PDB entry 8FN4 | electron microscopy, 3.70 A resolution | chains 1 and 3 of the 6 polymer chains in the assembly

== Chain 1 ==
Molecule: RNA-editing substrate-binding complex protein 1 (RESC1)
Organism: Trypanosoma brucei
UniProt: Q57XL7 (Q57XL7_TRYB2); residue numbers follow UniProt; this construct covers 1-473
Sequence (473 residues; row label = number of the first residue in the row):
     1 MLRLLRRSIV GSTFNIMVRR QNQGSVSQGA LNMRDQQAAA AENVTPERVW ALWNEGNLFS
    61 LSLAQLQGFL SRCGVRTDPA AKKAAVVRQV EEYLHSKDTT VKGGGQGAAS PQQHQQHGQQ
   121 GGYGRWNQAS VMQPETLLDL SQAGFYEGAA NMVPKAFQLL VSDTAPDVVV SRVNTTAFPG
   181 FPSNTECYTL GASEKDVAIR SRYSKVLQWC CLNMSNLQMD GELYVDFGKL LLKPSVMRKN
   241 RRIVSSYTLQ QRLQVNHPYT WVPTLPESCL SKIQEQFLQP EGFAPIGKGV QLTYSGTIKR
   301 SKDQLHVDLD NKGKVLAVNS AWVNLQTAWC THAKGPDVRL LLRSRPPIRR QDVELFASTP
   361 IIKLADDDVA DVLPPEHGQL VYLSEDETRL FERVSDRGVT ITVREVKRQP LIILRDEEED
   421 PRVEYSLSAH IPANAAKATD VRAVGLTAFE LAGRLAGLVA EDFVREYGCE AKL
Not modelled in the structure: 1-121, 164-196
Reported in the primary citation:
  - mutagenesis - R408A: unchanged growth

== Chain 3 ==
Molecule: RNA-editing substrate-binding complex protein 3 (RESC3)
Organism: Trypanosoma brucei
UniProt: Q381A0 (Q381A0_TRYB2); residues 1-482 here correspond to UniProt positions 111-592 (UniProt number = residue number + 110)
Sequence (482 residues; each row starts with the number of its first residue):
     1 MSNPFEKVAR GIAFKMRSKV HKQGYSNTVM AQQARRLSPT GLLAMERLTE LTALQQRHQC
    61 TFDPALRSKA TQILRTLPLL SIDEDPYFTH TQRALRLAAY FGAVDLPVTY ALINQHTKNA
   121 FMLDAFSMAS FFYTLAKLKH PQTKEIVGIL LPRLREVAPE LIAREAVHIL RLLCSIQMAD
   181 AQLVKVVTET VVATAADVPL RDARQCAFIL SETFPEEAQR ILGAVEHRLC DDIDMNADAN
   241 EVKTTILDVC RVVSATCKGP RRLLNSVARR SMELLPQLTP LDVAFVLKAF HLSSYRHLRL
   301 LRVLSSSLAA SFPTSNVTKE HGLAASIVVQ SLAHFYLSGC EEVVVTLVNA SVNVLEGLNL
   361 ALTLLACVRL RCVSPGVDPA VDALCSGAPM RRYVHNAHSM QVTSRILYGL AHAGRCRSDE
   421 EVAIVLPLLK SVVRTPGALR DDCRGFLLDA VTALGADGEC SNDALQEQVR KVYERLSQDG
   481 GK
Not modelled in the structure: 1-2

== Chain 1 / chain 3 interface ==
Contacting residue pairs - 37 pairs, chain 1 then chain 3:
  F145(1) with H21(3); K22(3); Q23(3)
  Y146(1) with R17(3); S18(3)
  N151(1) with R17(3); V20(3); H21(3); N27(3), hydrogen bond
  M152(1) with R17(3), hydrogen bond (backbone-side chain); V20(3)
  V153(1) with V20(3)
  P154(1) with R17(3); V20(3), hydrophobic
  N213(1) with A13(3); M16(3)
  N216(1) with A9(3), hydrogen bond (side chain-backbone); R10(3); A13(3)
  L217(1) with A13(3), hydrophobic
  V255(1) with S26(3); M30(3)
  N256(1) with M30(3)
  K299(1) with D83(3), salt bridge; F121(3); M122(3)
  R300(1) with F121(3)
  S301(1) with F121(3), hydrogen bond (side chain-backbone)
  P375(1) with T117(3); A120(3); F121(3); I149(3), hydrophobic
  E376(1) with A120(3); P152(3)
  G378(1) with F121(3)
  Q379(1) with D83(3); N119(3)
Interface residues without a listed pair, chain 1 (24 interface residues in all): G144, A150, W209, L212, Q254, H377
Interface residues without a listed pair, chain 3 (25 interface residues in all): F5, F14, Y25, K118

== In short ==
Chain 1 and chain 3 form an interface of 24 and 25 residues respectively, with 4 hydrogen bonds and 1 salt
bridge. Among the polar pairs are K299(1)-D83(3), N151(1)-N27(3) and M152(1)-R17(3). The paper reports that
R408A of chain 1 leaves growth unchanged.
Here chain 1 is RNA-editing substrate-binding complex protein 1 (RESC1) and chain 3 is RNA-editing
substrate-binding complex protein 3 (RESC3), both from Trypanosoma brucei. Entry 8FN4 (Cryo-EM structure of
RNase-treated RESC-A in trypanosomal RNA editing) was determined by electron microscopy together with 8FN6,
8FNC, 8FNF, 8FNI and 8FNK from the same study.
